PDB entry 2O5I | X-ray diffraction, 2.50 A resolution | chains C and D of the 8 polymer chains in the assembly

[Chain C]
Protein: DNA-directed RNA polymerase beta chain
Source organism: Thermus thermophilus
Notes: EC 2.7.7.6
Reference sequence: Q8RQE9 (RPOB_THET8); numbering as in UniProt (aligned over 1-1119)
Chain sequence (1119 residues; each row starts with the number of its first residue):
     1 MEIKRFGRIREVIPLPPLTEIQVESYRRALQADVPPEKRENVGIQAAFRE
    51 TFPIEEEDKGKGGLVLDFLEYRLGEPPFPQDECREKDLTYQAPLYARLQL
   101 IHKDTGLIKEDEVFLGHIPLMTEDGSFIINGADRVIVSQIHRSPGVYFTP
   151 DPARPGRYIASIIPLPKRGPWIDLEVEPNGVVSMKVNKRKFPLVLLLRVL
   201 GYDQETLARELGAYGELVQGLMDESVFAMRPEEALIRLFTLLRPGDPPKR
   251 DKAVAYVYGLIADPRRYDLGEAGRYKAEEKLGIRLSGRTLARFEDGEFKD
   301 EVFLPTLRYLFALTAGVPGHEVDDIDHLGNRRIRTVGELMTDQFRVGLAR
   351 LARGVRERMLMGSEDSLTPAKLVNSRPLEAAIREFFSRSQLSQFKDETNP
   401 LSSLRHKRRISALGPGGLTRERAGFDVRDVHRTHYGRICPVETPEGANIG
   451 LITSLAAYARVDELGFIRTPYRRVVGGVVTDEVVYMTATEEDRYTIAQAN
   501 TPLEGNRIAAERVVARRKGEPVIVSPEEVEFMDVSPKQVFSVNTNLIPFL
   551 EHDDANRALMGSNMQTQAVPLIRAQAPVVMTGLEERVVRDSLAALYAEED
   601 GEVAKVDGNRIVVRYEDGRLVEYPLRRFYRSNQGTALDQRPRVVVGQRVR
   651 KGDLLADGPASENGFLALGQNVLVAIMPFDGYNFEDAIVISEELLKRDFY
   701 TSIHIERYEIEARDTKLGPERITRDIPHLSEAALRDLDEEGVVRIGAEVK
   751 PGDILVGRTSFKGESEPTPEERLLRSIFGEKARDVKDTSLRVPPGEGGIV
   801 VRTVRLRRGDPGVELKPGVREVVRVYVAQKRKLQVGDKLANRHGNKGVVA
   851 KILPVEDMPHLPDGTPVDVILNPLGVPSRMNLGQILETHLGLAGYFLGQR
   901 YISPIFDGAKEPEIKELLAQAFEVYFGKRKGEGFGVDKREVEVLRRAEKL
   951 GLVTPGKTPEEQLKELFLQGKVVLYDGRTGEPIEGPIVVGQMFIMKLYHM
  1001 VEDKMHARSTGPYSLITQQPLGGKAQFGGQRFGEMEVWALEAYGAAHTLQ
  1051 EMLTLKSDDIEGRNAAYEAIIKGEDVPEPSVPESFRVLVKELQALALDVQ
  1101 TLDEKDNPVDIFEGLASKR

[Chain D]
Protein: DNA-directed RNA polymerase beta' chain
Source organism: Thermus thermophilus
Notes: EC 2.7.7.6
Reference sequence: Q8RQE8 (RPOC_THET8); residue numbers follow UniProt; this construct covers 1-1524
Chain sequence (1524 residues; row label = number of the first residue in the row):
     1 MKKEVRKVRIALASPEKIRSWSYGEVEKPETINYRTLKPERDGLFDERIF
    51 GPIKDYECACGKYKRQRFEGKVCERCGVEVTKSIVRRYRMGHIELATPAA
   101 HIWFVKDVPSKIGTLLDLSATELEQVLYFSKYIVLDPKGAILNGVPVEKR
   151 QLLTDEEYRELRYGKQETYPLPPGVDALVKDGEEVVKGQELAPGVVSRLD
   201 GVALYRFPRRVRVEYVKKERAGLRLPLAAWVEKEAYKPGEILAELPEPYL
   251 FRAEEEGVVELKELEEGAFLVLRREDEPVATYFLPVGMTPLVVHGEIVEK
   301 GQPLAEAKGLLRMPRQVRAAQVEAEEEGETVYLTLFLEWTEPKDYRVQPH
   351 MNVVVPEGARVEAGDKIVAAIDPEEEVIAEAEGVVHLHEPASILVVKARV
   401 YPFEDDVEVSTGDRVAPGDVLADGGKVKSDVYGRVEVDLVRNVVRVVESY
   451 DIDARMGAEAIQQLLKELDLEALEKELLEEMKHPSRARRAKARKRLEVVR
   501 AFLDSGNRPEWMILEAVPVLPPDLRPMVQVDGGRFATSDLNDLYRRLINR
   551 NNRLKKLLAQGAPEIIIRNEKRMLQEAVDALLDNGRRGAPVTNPGSDRPL
   601 RSLTDILSGKQGRFRQNLLGKRVDYSGRSVIVVGPQLKLHQCGLPKRMAL
   651 ELFKPFLLKKMEEKGIAPNVKAARRMLERQRDIKDEVWDALEEVIHGKVV
   701 LLNRAPTLHRLGIQAFQPVLVEGQSIQLHPLVCEAFNADFDGDQMAVHVP
   751 LSSFAQAEARIQMLSAHNLLSPASGEPLAKPSRDIILGLYYITQVRKEKK
   801 GAGLEFATPEEALAAHERGEVALNAPIKVAGRETSVGRLKYVFANPDEAL
   851 LAVAHGIVDLQDVVTVRYMGKRLETSPGRILFARIVAEAVEDEKVAWELI
   901 QLDVPQEKNSLKDLVYQAFLRLGMEKTARLLDALKYYGFTFSTTSGITIG
   951 IDDAVIPEEKKQYLEEADRKLLQIEQAYEMGFLTDRERYDQILQLWTETT
  1001 EKVTQAVFKNFEENYPFNPLYVMAQSGARGNPQQIRQLCGLRGLMQKPSG
  1051 ETFEVPVRSSFREGLTVLEYFISSHGARKGGADTALRTADSGYLTRKLVD
  1101 VTHEIVVREADCGTTNYISVPLFQPDEVTRSLRLRKRADIEAGLYGRVLA
  1151 REVEVLGVRLEEGRYLSMDDVHLLIKAAEAGEIQEVPVRSPLTCQTRYGV
  1201 CQKCYGYDLSMARPVSIGEAVGIVAAQSIGEPGTQLTMRTFHTGGVAGAA
  1251 DITQGLPRVIELFEARRPKAKAVISEIDGVVRIEETEEKLSVFVESEGFS
  1301 KEYKLPKEARLLVKDGDYVEAGQPLTRGAIDPHQLLEAKGPEAVERYLVE
  1351 EIQKVYRAQGVKLHDKHIEIVVRQMMKYVEVTDPGDSRLLEGQVLEKWDV
  1401 EALNERLIAEGKTPVAWKPLLMGVTKSALSTKSWLSAASFQNTTHVLTEA
  1451 AIAGKKDELIGLKENVILGRLIPAGTGSDFVRFTQVVDQKTLKAIEEARK
  1501 EAVEAKERPAARRGVKREQPGKQA
Unresolved in the structure: 1, 208-390, 1237-1254, 1506-1524
Ion coordination: Zn2+ site 1: Cys58, Cys60, Cys73, Cys76; Mg2+: Asp739, Asp741, Asp743 (shared with 1 residue of chain H); Zn2+ site 2: Cys1112, Cys1194, Cys1201, Cys1204
What the authors report for this chain:
  - conformationally variable residues (domain motion): Leu540 to Leu581

[How chain C and chain D interact]
Residue-residue contacts (374; chain C residue first):
  Glu384(C) - Gly595(D)
  Phe425(C) - Lys1079(D)
  Phe425(C) - Ala1082(D)  hydrophobic
  Phe425(C) - Asp1083(D)
  Arg428(C) - Arg1078(D)  hydrogen bond (backbone-side chain)
  Asp429(C) - Lys1079(D)
  Val430(C) - Ser1074(D)
  Val430(C) - His1075(D)  hydrogen bond (backbone-side chain)
  Val430(C) - Arg1078(D)
  Arg432(C) - Lys1047(D)
  Arg432(C) - Pro1048(D)
  Arg432(C) - Phe1053(D)
  Arg432(C) - Phe1071(D)
  Tyr435(C) - Leu1068(D)
  Tyr435(C) - Phe1071(D)  hydrophobic
  Cys439(C) - Arg1078(D)  hydrogen bond (backbone-side chain)
  Pro440(C) - Ser1074(D)
  Pro440(C) - Arg1078(D)  hydrogen bond (backbone-side chain)
  Thr443(C) - Arg1078(D)
  Gly446(C) - Ala1085(D)
  Ala447(C) - Ala1085(D)  hydrophobic
  Ile449(C) - Gly1081(D)
  Ile449(C) - Ala1082(D)
  Gly450(C) - Arg1078(D)
  Gln498(C) - Val1067(D)
  Gln498(C) - Leu1068(D)
  Asn500(C) - Thr1066(D)
  Asn500(C) - Val1067(D)
  Arg516(C) - Leu1068(D)
  Gly519(C) - Phe1053(D)
  Glu520(C) - Lys1047(D)
  Pro521(C) - Phe1053(D)
  Val539(C) - Val1067(D)  hydrophobic
  Val539(C) - Phe1071(D)  hydrophobic
  Phe540(C) - Tyr1070(D)  hydrophobic
  Leu550(C) - Tyr1070(D)
  Glu551(C) - Gly1064(D)
  Glu551(C) - Leu1065(D)  hydrogen bond (backbone-backbone)
  His552(C) - Phe1061(D)  hydrogen bond (side chain-backbone)
  His552(C) - Arg1062(D)
  His552(C) - Glu1063(D)
  His552(C) - Gly1064(D)
  Asp553(C) - Phe1061(D)
  Asp553(C) - Tyr1070(D)  hydrogen bond (backbone-side chain)
  Asp554(C) - Phe1061(D)
  Ala555(C) - Tyr1070(D)
  Ala558(C) - Tyr1070(D)
  Ile676(C) - Thr948(D)
  Ile676(C) - Ile949(D)
  Pro678(C) - Ser942(D)
  Pro678(C) - Thr943(D)
  Pro678(C) - Ile947(D)  hydrophobic
  Phe679(C) - Thr943(D)
  Asp680(C) - Gln636(D)
  Asp680(C) - Phe939(D)
  Asp680(C) - Thr943(D)
  Gly681(C) - Val633(D)
  Gly681(C) - Pro635(D)
  Gly681(C) - Phe939(D)
  Tyr682(C) - Val633(D)
  Tyr682(C) - Pro635(D)
  Tyr682(C) - Gln636(D)  hydrogen bond
  Asn683(C) - Asp784(D)
  Phe684(C) - Val633(D)  hydrophobic
  Phe684(C) - Pro730(D)
  Phe684(C) - Cys733(D)  hydrophobic
  Phe684(C) - Phe740(D)  hydrophobic
  Phe684(C) - Ser782(D)
  Phe684(C) - Asp784(D)
  Phe684(C) - Phe939(D)  hydrophobic
  Glu685(C) - Cys733(D)
  Glu685(C) - Ala738(D)
  Glu685(C) - Asp739(D)
  Glu685(C) - Phe740(D)
  Glu685(C) - Arg783(D)  salt bridge
  Asp686(C) - Asp739(D)
  Asp686(C) - Phe740(D)
  Asp686(C) - Asp741(D)
  Ala687(C) - Val633(D)  hydrophobic
  Arg713(C) - Asp531(D)  salt bridge
  Lys716(C) - Arg35(D)  hydrogen bond (side chain-backbone)
  Leu729(C) - Arg675(D)
  Ser730(C) - Arg679(D)  hydrogen bond
  Ala733(C) - Arg679(D)
  Asp736(C) - Arg681(D)  salt bridge
  Glu748(C) - Arg681(D)  salt bridge
  Lys750(C) - Gln680(D)
  Lys750(C) - Arg681(D)
  Pro751(C) - Arg679(D)
  Pro751(C) - Gln680(D)  hydrogen bond (backbone-backbone)
  Gly752(C) - Glu678(D)
  Gly752(C) - Arg679(D)
  Asp753(C) - Arg681(D)  salt bridge
  Glu764(C) - Lys54(D)
  Glu766(C) - Lys54(D)  salt bridge
  Glu766(C) - Glu57(D)
  Glu770(C) - Arg65(D)
  Pro817(C) - Gly532(D)
  Gln834(C) - Gln724(D)
  Val835(C) - Ser725(D)
  Gly836(C) - Gln724(D)
  Asp837(C) - Gln724(D)
  Lys838(C) - Gly742(D)
  Lys846(C) - Asp741(D)  hydrogen bond (side chain-backbone)
  Gly847(C) - Phe740(D)
  Gly847(C) - Asp741(D)
  Val848(C) - Val630(D)  hydrophobic
  Val848(C) - Val632(D)  hydrophobic
  Val848(C) - Phe740(D)  hydrogen bond (backbone-backbone)
  Val848(C) - Asp741(D)
  Val848(C) - Gly742(D)
  Val849(C) - Val632(D)
  Ala850(C) - Val632(D)  hydrophobic
  Ala850(C) - Val633(D)  hydrophobic
  Asn872(C) - Asp784(D)
  Pro873(C) - Ile947(D)
  Leu874(C) - Asp784(D)
  Leu874(C) - Leu787(D)  hydrophobic
  Leu874(C) - Met1023(D)  hydrophobic
  Leu874(C) - Ala1028(D)  hydrophobic
  Leu874(C) - Arg1029(D)
  Pro877(C) - Met1023(D)  hydrophobic
  Pro877(C) - Gln1034(D)
  Ser878(C) - Arg1029(D)  hydrogen bond
  Ser878(C) - Gln1034(D)
  Arg879(C) - Asp739(D)  salt bridge
  Met880(C) - Gln1037(D)
  Leu882(C) - Leu1038(D)  hydrophobic
  Leu882(C) - Phe1061(D)
  Leu882(C) - Arg1062(D)
  Ile885(C) - Ile949(D)
  Ile885(C) - Gly950(D)
  Ile885(C) - Ile951(D)
  Leu886(C) - Ile951(D)  hydrophobic
  His889(C) - Ile951(D)
  Phe906(C) - Leu1065(D)
  Phe906(C) - Thr1066(D)
  Phe906(C) - Val1067(D)  hydrophobic
  Phe906(C) - Tyr1070(D)  hydrophobic
  Lys910(C) - Glu1063(D)
  Glu911(C) - Ile951(D)
  Glu911(C) - Arg1062(D)  salt bridge
  Lys915(C) - Asp952(D)  salt bridge
  Arg946(C) - Tyr791(D)  hydrogen bond
  Arg946(C) - Arg796(D)
  Arg946(C) - Asp859(D)  salt bridge
  Arg946(C) - Gln861(D)  hydrogen bond
  Lys949(C) - Arg796(D)
  Lys949(C) - Glu798(D)
  Lys949(C) - Asp859(D)  salt bridge
  Leu950(C) - Phe1017(D)
  Gln969(C) - Asp953(D)
  Lys971(C) - Asp953(D)  salt bridge
  Ile983(C) - Thr943(D)
  Ile983(C) - Thr944(D)
  Ile983(C) - Gly946(D)
  Glu984(C) - Tyr791(D)  hydrogen bond
  Glu984(C) - Thr944(D)
  Glu984(C) - Ser945(D)
  Glu984(C) - Gly946(D)
  Pro986(C) - Thr948(D)
  Ile987(C) - Thr948(D)
  Val988(C) - Ile949(D)
  His999(C) - Gln724(D)  hydrogen bond
  Glu1002(C) - Arg628(D)  hydrogen bond (backbone-side chain)
  Glu1002(C) - Gln744(D)
  Asp1003(C) - Gln724(D)  hydrogen bond (backbone-side chain)
  Lys1004(C) - Gln724(D)
  Met1005(C) - Arg628(D)
  Met1005(C) - Ser629(D)
  Met1005(C) - Pro645(D)  hydrophobic
  Met1005(C) - Met648(D)  hydrophobic
  Met1005(C) - Gly723(D)
  Met1005(C) - Gln724(D)
  His1006(C) - Gly627(D)
  His1006(C) - Arg628(D)  hydrogen bond (backbone-backbone)
  His1006(C) - Met648(D)
  Ala1007(C) - Ser626(D)
  Ala1007(C) - Gly627(D)
  Ala1007(C) - Met648(D)
  Ala1007(C) - Glu651(D)
  Ala1007(C) - Leu652(D)  hydrophobic
  Arg1008(C) - Asp624(D)  salt bridge
  Arg1008(C) - Tyr625(D)
  Arg1008(C) - Ser626(D)  hydrogen bond (backbone-backbone)
  Arg1008(C) - Glu651(D)
  Arg1008(C) - Leu652(D)
  Ser1009(C) - Asp624(D)
  Ser1009(C) - Tyr625(D)
  Ser1009(C) - Glu651(D)  hydrogen bond
  Ser1009(C) - Lys654(D)
  Thr1010(C) - Asp624(D)
  Thr1010(C) - Tyr625(D)  hydrogen bond
  Gly1011(C) - Asp624(D)
  Tyr1013(C) - Asp624(D)  hydrogen bond
  Leu1015(C) - Arg87(D)
  Ile1016(C) - Arg87(D)  hydrogen bond (backbone-side chain)
  Ile1016(C) - Asp523(D)
  Ile1016(C) - Leu524(D)
  Ile1016(C) - Pro526(D)  hydrophobic
  Thr1017(C) - Arg613(D)
  Thr1017(C) - Gln616(D)
  Gln1018(C) - Arg87(D)
  Gln1019(C) - Gln616(D)  hydrogen bond
  Gln1019(C) - Lys621(D)  hydrogen bond (side chain-backbone)
  Gln1019(C) - Arg622(D)  hydrogen bond (side chain-backbone)
  Pro1020(C) - Arg622(D)
  Pro1020(C) - Asp624(D)
  Phe1027(C) - Glu651(D)
  Gly1029(C) - Arg622(D)  hydrogen bond (backbone-side chain)
  Gly1029(C) - Val623(D)
  Gly1029(C) - Ser626(D)
  Gln1030(C) - Lys621(D)
  Gln1030(C) - Arg622(D)
  Gln1030(C) - Val623(D)  hydrogen bond (backbone-backbone)
  Gln1030(C) - Ser626(D)  hydrogen bond (backbone-side chain)
  Gln1030(C) - Gly627(D)
  Gln1030(C) - Arg628(D)  hydrogen bond (side chain-backbone)
  Gln1030(C) - Ala746(D)
  Gln1030(C) - His748(D)
  Arg1031(C) - Lys621(D)
  Arg1031(C) - Arg622(D)
  Phe1032(C) - Gly620(D)
  Phe1032(C) - Lys621(D)  hydrogen bond (backbone-backbone)
  Phe1032(C) - His748(D)
  Glu1034(C) - Arg615(D)  salt bridge
  Glu1034(C) - Leu619(D)
  Met1035(C) - Thr707(D)
  Met1035(C) - Gly1092(D)
  Met1035(C) - Thr1095(D)
  Glu1036(C) - Asn703(D)
  Glu1036(C) - Thr707(D)  hydrogen bond
  Glu1036(C) - Ile713(D)
  Val1037(C) - Leu619(D)
  Trp1038(C) - Thr1095(D)
  Trp1038(C) - Val1099(D)
  Trp1038(C) - Ile1223(D)  hydrophobic
  Ala1039(C) - His709(D)
  Ala1039(C) - Arg710(D)
  Ala1039(C) - Ile713(D)  hydrophobic
  Ala1039(C) - Gln1227(D)
  Leu1040(C) - Met763(D)  hydrophobic
  Glu1041(C) - Ala1220(D)
  Glu1041(C) - Ile1223(D)
  Glu1041(C) - Leu1462(D)
  Ala1042(C) - Arg710(D)
  Ala1042(C) - Ala1220(D)
  Ala1042(C) - Val1224(D)  hydrophobic
  Ala1042(C) - Gln1227(D)
  Tyr1043(C) - Arg710(D)  hydrogen bond (side chain-backbone)
  Tyr1043(C) - Leu711(D)
  Tyr1043(C) - Ile713(D)  hydrogen bond (side chain-backbone)
  Tyr1043(C) - Gln762(D)
  Tyr1043(C) - Met763(D)  hydrophobic
  Tyr1043(C) - Asn768(D)
  Gly1044(C) - Gln762(D)  hydrogen bond (backbone-side chain)
  Gly1044(C) - Thr1476(D)  hydrogen bond (backbone-side chain)
  Ala1045(C) - Glu758(D)
  Ala1045(C) - Gln762(D)  hydrogen bond (backbone-side chain)
  Ala1045(C) - Met763(D)  hydrophobic
  Ala1046(C) - Glu758(D)  hydrogen bond (backbone-side chain)
  Ala1046(C) - Leu1471(D)  hydrophobic
  Ala1046(C) - Ile1472(D)
  Ala1046(C) - Thr1476(D)
  His1047(C) - Phe754(D)
  His1047(C) - Glu758(D)  hydrogen bond (backbone-side chain)
  Thr1048(C) - Leu701(D)
  Thr1048(C) - Ala755(D)  hydrogen bond (side chain-backbone)
  Thr1048(C) - Glu758(D)  hydrogen bond
  Thr1048(C) - Met763(D)
  Leu1049(C) - Ile1472(D)  hydrophobic
  Gln1050(C) - Gly1469(D)
  Gln1050(C) - Arg1470(D)
  Gln1050(C) - Leu1471(D)  hydrogen bond (side chain-backbone)
  Glu1051(C) - Val749(D)
  Glu1051(C) - Pro750(D)
  Glu1051(C) - Leu751(D)  hydrogen bond (side chain-backbone)
  Glu1051(C) - Ser752(D)  hydrogen bond (side chain-backbone)
  Glu1051(C) - Ala755(D)
  Met1052(C) - Val623(D)  hydrophobic
  Met1052(C) - His748(D)
  Leu1053(C) - Val1466(D)
  Thr1054(C) - Gly1469(D)
  Lys1056(C) - Arg622(D)
  Lys1056(C) - Val623(D)
  Lys1056(C) - Asp624(D)  hydrogen bond (backbone-backbone)
  Lys1056(C) - Tyr625(D)
  Lys1056(C) - His748(D)
  Lys1056(C) - Val749(D)  hydrogen bond (side chain-backbone)
  Lys1056(C) - Leu751(D)
  Ser1057(C) - Arg622(D)  hydrogen bond (side chain-backbone)
  Tyr1067(C) - Tyr625(D)
  Tyr1067(C) - Pro655(D)  hydrophobic
  Tyr1067(C) - Leu658(D)
  Tyr1067(C) - Arg674(D)
  Ile1070(C) - Pro655(D)
  Ile1070(C) - Phe656(D)  hydrophobic
  Ile1070(C) - Lys659(D)
  Ile1071(C) - Pro655(D)  hydrophobic
  Ile1071(C) - Leu658(D)  hydrophobic
  Ile1071(C) - Lys659(D)
  Ile1071(C) - Val670(D)  hydrophobic
  Lys1072(C) - Lys659(D)  hydrogen bond (backbone-side chain)
  Pro1082(C) - Leu1468(D)
  Glu1083(C) - Tyr88(D)  hydrogen bond
  Ser1084(C) - Asn617(D)
  Phe1085(C) - Asn617(D)
  Phe1085(C) - Ile1467(D)
  Phe1085(C) - Leu1468(D)  hydrophobic
  Arg1086(C) - Tyr88(D)  hydrogen bond
  Val1087(C) - Arg87(D)
  Val1087(C) - Leu524(D)  hydrophobic
  Leu1088(C) - Arg613(D)
  Leu1088(C) - Phe614(D)  hydrophobic
  Leu1088(C) - Asn617(D)
  Lys1090(C) - Tyr88(D)
  Lys1090(C) - Met90(D)
  Glu1091(C) - Ile606(D)
  Glu1091(C) - Leu607(D)
  Glu1091(C) - Arg613(D)  salt bridge
  Leu1092(C) - Phe614(D)  hydrophobic
  Leu1092(C) - Leu1447(D)  hydrophobic
  Gln1093(C) - Trp21(D)
  Gln1093(C) - Met90(D)
  Gln1093(C) - Pro518(D)
  Ala1094(C) - Met90(D)
  Ala1094(C) - Pro518(D)
  Ala1094(C) - Leu520(D)  hydrophobic
  Ala1094(C) - Leu603(D)  hydrophobic
  Leu1095(C) - His101(D)
  Leu1095(C) - Trp103(D)  hydrophobic
  Leu1095(C) - Leu582(D)  hydrophobic
  Leu1095(C) - Leu603(D)  hydrophobic
  Leu1095(C) - Leu607(D)  hydrophobic
  Ala1096(C) - Ala13(D)
  Ala1096(C) - Trp21(D)
  Ala1096(C) - His101(D)  hydrogen bond (backbone-side chain)
  Leu1097(C) - Ala11(D)
  Leu1097(C) - Trp21(D)
  Leu1097(C) - Trp103(D)  hydrophobic
  Leu1097(C) - Phe104(D)  hydrophobic
  Leu1097(C) - Ala1451(D)  hydrophobic
  Asp1098(C) - Arg9(D)
  Asp1098(C) - Ile10(D)
  Asp1098(C) - Ala11(D)  hydrogen bond (backbone-backbone)
  Asp1098(C) - Lys17(D)  salt bridge
  Val1099(C) - Val8(D)  hydrophobic
  Val1099(C) - Arg9(D)
  Val1099(C) - Ile10(D)  hydrophobic
  Gln1100(C) - Val8(D)
  Gln1100(C) - Arg9(D)  hydrogen bond (backbone-backbone)
  Thr1101(C) - Val5(D)
  Thr1101(C) - Lys7(D)
  Leu1102(C) - Arg6(D)  hydrogen bond (backbone-backbone)
  Leu1102(C) - Lys7(D)  hydrogen bond (backbone-backbone)
  Asp1103(C) - Lys3(D)  salt bridge
  Asp1103(C) - Lys7(D)
  Glu1104(C) - Arg6(D)  salt bridge
  Glu1104(C) - Lys7(D)  hydrogen bond (backbone-side chain)
  Asp1106(C) - Lys7(D)  salt bridge
  Asp1106(C) - Lys1456(D)  salt bridge
  Asp1106(C) - Glu1458(D)
  Val1109(C) - Val5(D)  hydrophobic
  Leu1115(C) - Tyr23(D)
  Leu1115(C) - Ile84(D)  hydrophobic
  Leu1115(C) - Val85(D)  hydrophobic
  Leu1115(C) - Tyr88(D)  hydrophobic
  Leu1115(C) - Arg89(D)
  Ala1116(C) - Tyr23(D)
  Ser1117(C) - Tyr23(D)  hydrogen bond (backbone-side chain)
  Lys1118(C) - Ser20(D)  hydrogen bond
  Lys1118(C) - Tyr23(D)
  Arg1119(C) - Tyr23(D)
  Arg1119(C) - Glu79(D)
Also at the interface, not in a pair above, chain C (190 interface residues in all): His431, His434, Val441, Pro536, Met677, Thr768, Pro769, Lys816, Gly818, Gly951, Leu952, Val1001, Gly1028, Gly1033, Leu1055, Gly1073, Asp1075, Val1076, Lys1105, Ile1111, Phe1112
Also at the interface, not in a pair above, chain D (196 interface residues in all): Glu4, Leu12, Leu514, Val528, Val530, Leu618, Gln714, Ser753, Ala759, Ile785, Lys828, Tyr936, Tyr1015, Pro1019, Leu1020, Val1055, Arg1096, Glu1219, Gly1475, Gly1477

[Overview]
190 residues of chain C face 196 of chain D across their interface; the contacts include 61 hydrogen bonds and
20 salt bridges. Polar pairs include Glu685(C)-Arg783(D), Arg713(C)-Asp531(D) and Asp736(C)-Arg681(D).
Asp739(D), Asp741(D) and Asp743(D) form the Mg2+ site. Cys58(D), Cys60(D), Cys73(D) and Cys76(D) coordinate
Zn2+ site 1. From the paper: conformational variability at Leu540(D).
Here chain C is DNA-directed RNA polymerase beta chain and chain D is DNA-directed RNA polymerase beta' chain,
both from Thermus thermophilus. Entry 2O5I (Crystal structure of the T. thermophilus RNA polymerase elongation
complex) was determined by X-ray diffraction.
